PDB entry 3A17 | X-ray diffraction, 2.50 A resolution | chains A and B

[Chain A (and B)]
Protein: Aldoxime dehydratase
Source organism: Rhodococcus erythropolis
Notes: EC 4.99.1.5; chain B of this document is another copy of the same molecule, construct and numbering; everything in this record applies to it too
UniProtKB: Q76K71 (Q76K71_RHOER); residues 1-353 here = UniProt positions 1-353
Chain sequence (373 residues; each row starts with the number of its first residue; numbers below 1 keep their minus sign (Met-19 is residue -19)):
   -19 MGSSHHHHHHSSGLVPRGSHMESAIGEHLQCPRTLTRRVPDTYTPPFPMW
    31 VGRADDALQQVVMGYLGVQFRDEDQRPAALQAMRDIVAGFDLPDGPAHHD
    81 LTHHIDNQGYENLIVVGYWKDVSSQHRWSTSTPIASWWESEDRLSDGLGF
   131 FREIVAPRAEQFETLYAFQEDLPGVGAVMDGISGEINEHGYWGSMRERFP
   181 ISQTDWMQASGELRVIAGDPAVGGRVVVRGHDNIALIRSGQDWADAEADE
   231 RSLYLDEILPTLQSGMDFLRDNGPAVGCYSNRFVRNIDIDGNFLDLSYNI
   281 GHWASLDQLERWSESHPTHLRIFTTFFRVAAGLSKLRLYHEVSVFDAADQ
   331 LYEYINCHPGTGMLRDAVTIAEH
Disordered / not traced: -19 to 0, 351-353 (chain B: -19 to -9, 351-353)
Differences from the reference sequence: initiating methionine (-19); expression tag (-18 to 0)
Curated features (UniProtKB/Swiss-Prot):
  - active site: His320
  - binding site (an aliphatic aldoxime): Ser219, His320
  - binding site (heme b): His299
  - mutagenesis: Glu143 (E143Q: Retains 14% of wild-type activity with Z-phenylacetaldoxime as substrate), Arg178 (R178Q: Retains 36% of wild-type activity with Z-phenylacetaldoxime as substrate), Ser219 (S219A: Retains 23% of wild-type activity with Z-phenylacetaldoxime as substrate), Phe306 (F306A: Retains 33% of wild-type activity with Z-phenylacetaldoxime as substrate), His320 (H320A: Retains 11% of wild-type activity with Z-phenylacetaldoxime as substrate)
Ion coordination: heme Fe: His299 (together with (1Z)-butanal oxime)
Ligand contacts:
  - (1Z)-butanal oxime (BXO): Met29, Leu145, Ile217, Ser219, His299, Leu318, Tyr319, His320
  - heme (HEM): Phe27, Met29, Leu145, His169, Gly170, Tyr171, Trp172, Gly173, Ser174, Met175, Arg178, Ile217, Ser219, Gln221, Tyr234, Ile238, Leu242, Met246, Leu249, Asn279, Leu289, Trp292, Ser293, His299, Ile302, Phe303, Phe306, Phe307, Leu318, His320

[Interface between chain A and chain B]
Residue-residue contacts (41; chain A residue first):
  Thr14(A) - Thr16(B)
  Leu15(A) - Thr16(B)
  Thr16(A) - Thr14(B)
  Thr16(A) - Leu15(B)
  Thr16(A) - Thr16(B)  hydrogen bond (side chain-backbone)
  Arg17(A) - Trp186(B)
  Arg18(A) - Trp172(B)
  Arg18(A) - Gly173(B)
  Arg18(A) - Trp186(B)
  Arg18(A) - Glu290(B)  salt bridge
  Arg18(A) - Arg291(B)
  Arg18(A) - Glu294(B)  salt bridge
  Val19(A) - Trp186(B)
  Pro20(A) - Trp186(B)
  Pro20(A) - Gln188(B)
  Tyr171(A) - Arg291(B)
  Tyr171(A) - Glu294(B)
  Trp172(A) - Arg18(B)
  Trp172(A) - Trp172(B)
  Trp172(A) - Glu294(B)  hydrogen bond (side chain-backbone)
  Gly173(A) - Arg18(B)
  Arg176(A) - Arg18(B)
  Trp186(A) - Arg17(B)
  Trp186(A) - Arg18(B)
  Trp186(A) - Val19(B)
  Trp186(A) - Pro20(B)
  Gln188(A) - Pro20(B)
  Gln188(A) - Thr22(B)
  Glu290(A) - Arg18(B)  salt bridge
  Arg291(A) - Arg18(B)
  Arg291(A) - Val19(B)
  Arg291(A) - Tyr171(B)
  Glu294(A) - Arg18(B)  salt bridge
  Glu294(A) - Tyr171(B)
  Glu294(A) - Trp172(B)  hydrogen bond (backbone-side chain)
  Ser295(A) - Thr304(B)
  Ser295(A) - Phe307(B)
  Pro297(A) - Thr304(B)
  Leu300(A) - Thr304(B)
  Thr304(A) - Ser295(B)
  Thr304(A) - Leu300(B)
Interface residues without a listed pair, chain A (24 interface residues in all): Thr22, Tyr23, Gly170, Phe303
Interface residues without a listed pair, chain B (26 interface residues in all): Tyr23, Gly170, Arg176, Asp287, Pro297, Phe303

[Overview]
24 residues of chain A face 26 of chain B across their interface; the contacts include 3 hydrogen bonds and 4
salt bridges. Polar contacts include Arg18(A)-Glu290(B), Arg18(A)-Glu294(B) and Thr16(A)-Thr16(B). Bound to
chain A: heme and (1Z)-butanal oxime.
Both chains are Aldoxime dehydratase (Rhodococcus erythropolis). Entry 3A17 (Crystal Structure of Aldoxime
Dehydratase (OxdRE) in Complex with Butyraldoxime (Co-crystal)) was determined by X-ray diffraction (same
publication as 3A15, 3A16 and 3A18).
